7OOA - chains E and F of the 7 polymer chains in the assembly; structure by electron microscopy, 2.70 A resolution.

[Chain E (and F)]
Name: Mechanosensitive channel of small conductance (MscS)
From: Escherichia coli SE11
Notes: chain F of this document is another copy of the same molecule, construct and numbering; everything in this record applies to it too
UniProt: B6I756 (B6I756_ECOSE); residues 1-286 here = UniProt positions 1-286
Amino-acid sequence (294 residues; row label = number of the first residue in the row):
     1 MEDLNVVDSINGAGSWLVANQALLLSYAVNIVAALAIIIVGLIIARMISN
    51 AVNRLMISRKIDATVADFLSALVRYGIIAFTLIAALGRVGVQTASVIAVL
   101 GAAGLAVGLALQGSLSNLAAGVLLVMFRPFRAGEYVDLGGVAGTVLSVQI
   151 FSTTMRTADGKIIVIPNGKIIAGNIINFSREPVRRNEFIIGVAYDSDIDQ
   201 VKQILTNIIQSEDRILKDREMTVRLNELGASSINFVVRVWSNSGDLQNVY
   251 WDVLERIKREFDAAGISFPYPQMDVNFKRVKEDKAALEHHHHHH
Disordered / not traced: 1-18, 281-294
Sequence notes: expression tag (287-294)
Small-molecule neighbours:
  - Lauryl Maltose Neopentyl Glycol (AV0), molecule 1: S26, Y27, N30, I31, V89, G90, V91, Q92
  - Lauryl Maltose Neopentyl Glycol (AV0), molecule 2: I44, I77, F80, T81, A84
  - Lauryl Maltose Neopentyl Glycol (AV0), molecule 3: K60, I61, D62, T64, V65, F68, L69, L118, A119, V122, M126
  - Lauryl Maltose Neopentyl Glycol (AV0), molecule 4: D67, F68, L111, S114, L115, L118, Q149, I150, F151
  - Lauryl Maltose Neopentyl Glycol (AV0), molecule 5: D67, F68, A71, L72, R74, Y75, V107, G108, A110, L111, L115
  - Lauryl Maltose Neopentyl Glycol (AV0), molecule 6: A119, V122, L123, M126, F127, R128
What the authors report for this chain:
  - binding site for the ligand PEE: R59

[Chain E / chain F interface]
Pairs across the interface (92):
  L72(E) - A103(F)
  L72(E) - V107(F)  hydrophobic
  G76(E) - V99(F)
  A79(E) - V99(F)  hydrophobic
  F80(E) - L86(F)  hydrophobic
  F80(E) - V91(F)  hydrophobic
  F80(E) - S95(F)
  F80(E) - V96(F)  hydrophobic
  F80(E) - V99(F)  hydrophobic
  I83(E) - S95(F)
  T93(E) - Q92(F)
  T93(E) - S95(F)
  I97(E) - A94(F)
  I97(E) - A98(F)  hydrophobic
  L115(E) - A106(F)
  L115(E) - L109(F)  hydrophobic
  L115(E) - A110(F)
  A119(E) - A110(F)
  L123(E) - S114(F)
  F127(E) - I150(F)  hydrophobic
  F127(E) - F151(F)  hydrophobic
  I171(E) - P166(F)
  A172(E) - P166(F)
  A172(E) - K169(F)
  G173(E) - P166(F)
  N174(E) - V141(F)
  N174(E) - V164(F)
  N174(E) - I165(F)
  N174(E) - K169(F)  hydrogen bond
  I175(E) - I162(F)
  I175(E) - I163(F)
  I175(E) - V164(F)  hydrogen bond (backbone-backbone)
  I176(E) - K161(F)
  I176(E) - I162(F)
  I176(E) - I163(F)  hydrophobic
  N177(E) - K161(F)
  N177(E) - I162(F)  hydrogen bond (backbone-backbone)
  F178(E) - K161(F)
  R180(E) - I162(F)
  E181(E) - R156(F)  salt bridge
  E181(E) - G160(F)
  E181(E) - I162(F)
  R184(E) - D159(F)  salt bridge
  R184(E) - K161(F)
  R185(E) - A158(F)
  R185(E) - D159(F)  hydrogen bond (backbone-backbone)
  Y194(E) - K258(F)  hydrogen bond (backbone-side chain)
  Y194(E) - F268(F)  hydrophobic
  Y194(E) - Y270(F)  hydrophobic
  I198(E) - E255(F)
  I198(E) - K258(F)
  I198(E) - R259(F)
  D199(E) - R259(F)  salt bridge
  K202(E) - E255(F)  salt bridge
  T222(E) - W251(F)
  R224(E) - W251(F)
  R224(E) - D252(F)  salt bridge
  L225(E) - W251(F)
  L225(E) - L254(F)
  N226(E) - Y250(F)
  N226(E) - W251(F)  hydrogen bond
  N226(E) - L254(F)
  E227(E) - L254(F)
  L228(E) - L254(F)  hydrophobic
  L228(E) - F268(F)  hydrophobic
  A230(E) - Y270(F)
  A230(E) - P271(F)
  I233(E) - K258(F)
  R238(E) - Q247(F)
  R238(E) - W251(F)
  W240(E) - A158(F)
  Q272(E) - Y270(F)
  Q272(E) - P271(F)
  M273(E) - P271(F)
  M273(E) - M273(F)  hydrophobic
  D274(E) - Y270(F)
  D274(E) - P271(F)  hydrogen bond (backbone-backbone)
  D274(E) - Q272(F)  hydrogen bond
  D274(E) - M273(F)  hydrogen bond (backbone-backbone)
  V275(E) - M273(F)
  V275(E) - V275(F)  hydrophobic
  N276(E) - Q272(F)
  N276(E) - M273(F)  hydrogen bond (backbone-backbone)
  N276(E) - D274(F)
  N276(E) - V275(F)  hydrogen bond (backbone-backbone)
  F277(E) - V275(F)
  F277(E) - F277(F)  hydrophobic
  K278(E) - D274(F)  salt bridge
  K278(E) - V275(F)  hydrogen bond (backbone-backbone)
  K278(E) - N276(F)
  K278(E) - F277(F)  hydrogen bond (backbone-backbone)
  V280(E) - F277(F)
Also at the interface, not in a pair above, chain E (52 interface residues in all): F68, L69, P129, V183, S231, V236, R279
Also at the interface, not in a pair above, chain F (48 interface residues in all): N248, P269, K278

[In short]
52 residues of chain E and 48 residues of chain F are in contact; the contacts include 13 hydrogen bonds and 6
salt bridges. Polar contacts include E181(E)-R156(F), R184(E)-D159(F) and D199(E)-R259(F). Bound to chain E: 6
copies of Lauryl Maltose Neopentyl Glycol. From the paper: a binding site for the ligand PEE at R59(E).
Both chains are Mechanosensitive channel of small conductance (MscS) (Escherichia coli SE11). Entry 7OOA
(Mechanosensitive channel MscS solubilized with LMNG in open conformation with added lipid) was determined by
electron microscopy, deposited together with 7ONJ, 7ONL, 7OO0, 7OO6 and 7OO8.
